Entry 1WPN (X-ray diffraction, 1.30 A resolution); this record covers chains A and B.

# Chain A (and B)
Protein: Manganese-dependent inorganic pyrophosphatase
Organism: Bacillus subtilis
Notes: EC 3.6.1.1; fragment: N-terminal domain; chain B of this document is another copy of the same molecule, construct and numbering; everything in this record applies to it too
UniProtKB: P37487 (PPAC_BACSU); numbering as in UniProt (aligned over 1-188)
Sequence (188 residues; row label = number of the first residue in the row):
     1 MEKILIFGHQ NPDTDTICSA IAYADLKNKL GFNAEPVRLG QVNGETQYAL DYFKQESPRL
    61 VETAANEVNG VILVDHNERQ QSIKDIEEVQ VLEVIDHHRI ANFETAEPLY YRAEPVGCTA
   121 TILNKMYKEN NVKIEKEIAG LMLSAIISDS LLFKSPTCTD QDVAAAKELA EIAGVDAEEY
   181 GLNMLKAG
Disordered / not traced: 1
Ion coordination: Mn2+ site 1: His9, Asp13, Asp75; Mn2+ site 2: Asp15, Asp75, His97, Asp149
Curated features (UniProtKB/Swiss-Prot):
  - binding site (Mn(2+)): His9, Asp13, Asp15, Asp75, His97, Asp149
What the authors report for this chain:
  - Mn2+ coordination: His9, Asp13, Asp15, Asp75, His97, Asp149

# How chain A and chain B interact
Contacting residue pairs - 41 pairs, chain A then chain B:
  His97(A) - Pro108(B)
  His98(A) - Pro108(B)
  Arg99(A) - Thr105(B)  hydrogen bond (side chain-backbone)
  Arg99(A) - Ala106(B)
  Arg99(A) - Glu107(B)
  Arg99(A) - Pro108(B)
  Ile100(A) - Glu104(B)
  Ile100(A) - Thr105(B)  hydrogen bond (backbone-backbone)
  Ile100(A) - Leu109(B)  hydrophobic
  Ile100(A) - Tyr111(B)  hydrophobic
  Ala101(A) - Glu104(B)
  Asn102(A) - Glu104(B)  hydrogen bond (backbone-side chain)
  Glu104(A) - Ile100(B)
  Glu104(A) - Ala101(B)
  Glu104(A) - Asn102(B)  hydrogen bond (side chain-backbone)
  Thr105(A) - Arg99(B)  hydrogen bond (backbone-side chain)
  Thr105(A) - Ile100(B)  hydrogen bond (backbone-backbone)
  Ala106(A) - Arg99(B)
  Glu107(A) - Arg99(B)
  Pro108(A) - His97(B)
  Pro108(A) - His98(B)
  Pro108(A) - Arg99(B)
  Leu109(A) - Ile100(B)  hydrophobic
  Leu109(A) - Ala113(B)
  Leu109(A) - Glu114(B)
  Leu109(A) - Pro115(B)
  Tyr110(A) - Ala113(B)
  Tyr110(A) - Glu114(B)
  Tyr110(A) - Pro115(B)
  Tyr111(A) - Ile100(B)  hydrophobic
  Tyr111(A) - Tyr111(B)
  Tyr111(A) - Arg112(B)
  Tyr111(A) - Ala113(B)  hydrogen bond (backbone-backbone)
  Arg112(A) - Tyr111(B)
  Ala113(A) - Leu109(B)
  Ala113(A) - Tyr110(B)
  Ala113(A) - Tyr111(B)  hydrogen bond (backbone-backbone)
  Glu114(A) - Leu109(B)
  Glu114(A) - Tyr110(B)
  Pro115(A) - Leu109(B)
  Pro115(A) - Tyr110(B)
Interface residues without a listed pair, chain A (19 interface residues in all): Phe103
Interface residues without a listed pair, chain B (19 interface residues in all): Phe103

# Summary
The chain A/chain B interface involves 19 residues from each chain; the contacts include 8 hydrogen bonds.
Polar contacts include Arg99(A)-Thr105(B), Asn102(A)-Glu104(B) and Ile100(A)-Thr105(B). His9(A), Asp13(A) and
Asp75(A) coordinate Mn2+ site 1. From UniProt: 6 Mn2+-binding residues on chain A. From the paper: Mn2+
coordination by His9(A), Asp13(A) and Asp15(A) among others.
Both chains are Manganese-dependent inorganic pyrophosphatase (Bacillus subtilis). Entry 1WPN (Crystal
structure of the N-terminal core of Bacillus subtilis inorganic pyrophosphatase) was determined by X-ray
diffraction (same publication as 1WPP).
